Entry 1ERQ (X-ray diffraction, 1.90 A resolution); this record covers chain A.

# Chain A
Name: Tem-1 beta-lactamase
Source organism: Escherichia coli
Notes: EC 3.5.2.6
UniProt: P62593 (BLAT_ECOLI); residues 26-288 here correspond to UniProt positions 24-286 (UniProt number = residue number - 2)
Amino-acid sequence (263 residues; row label = number of the first residue in the row):
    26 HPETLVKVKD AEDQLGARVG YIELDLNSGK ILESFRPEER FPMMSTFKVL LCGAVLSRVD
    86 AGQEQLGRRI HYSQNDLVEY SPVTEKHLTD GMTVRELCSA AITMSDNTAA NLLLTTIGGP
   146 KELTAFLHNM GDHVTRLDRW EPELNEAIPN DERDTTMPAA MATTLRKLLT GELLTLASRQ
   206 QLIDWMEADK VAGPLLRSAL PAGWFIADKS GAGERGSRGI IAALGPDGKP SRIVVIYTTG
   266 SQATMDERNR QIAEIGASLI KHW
Cystine bridges: Cys-77/Cys-123
Covalent attachments: compound BJH linked to Ser-70
Modified / non-standard residues: Ser-70 (covalent link with bjh)
Residues lining bound ligands: BJH (1(R)-1-acetamido-2-(3-carboxy-2-hydroxyphenyl)ethyl boronic acid): Met-69, Lys-73, Tyr-105, Ser-130, Asn-132, Glu-166, Leu-169, Asn-170, Val-216, Lys-234, Ser-235, Gly-236, Ala-237, Gly-238, Arg-243
Curated features (UniProtKB/Swiss-Prot):
  - active site: Ser-70 (Acyl-ester intermediate), Glu-168 (Proton acceptor)
  - binding site (substrate): Lys-234 to Gly-236

# Overview
Covalently linked compound BJH: at Ser-70. From UniProt: active-site residues Ser-70 and Glu-168 and 3
substrate-binding residues.
Chain A is Tem-1 beta-lactamase (Escherichia coli); the structure, X-ray crystal structure of tem-1 beta
lactamase in complex with a designed boronic acid inhibitor
(1R)-1-acetamido-2-(3-carboxy-2-hydroxyphenyl)ethyl ..., was determined by X-ray diffraction together with
1ERM and 1ERO from the same study.
